8R7J - chains B and C of the 3 polymer chains in the assembly; structure by electron microscopy, 3.50 A resolution.

== Chain B ==
Name: PCI domain-containing protein 2
Organism: Homo sapiens
UniProtKB: Q5JVF3 (PCID2_HUMAN); numbering as in UniProt (aligned over 1-399)
Amino-acid sequence (399 residues; numbered 1 to 399; the number before each row is that of its first residue):
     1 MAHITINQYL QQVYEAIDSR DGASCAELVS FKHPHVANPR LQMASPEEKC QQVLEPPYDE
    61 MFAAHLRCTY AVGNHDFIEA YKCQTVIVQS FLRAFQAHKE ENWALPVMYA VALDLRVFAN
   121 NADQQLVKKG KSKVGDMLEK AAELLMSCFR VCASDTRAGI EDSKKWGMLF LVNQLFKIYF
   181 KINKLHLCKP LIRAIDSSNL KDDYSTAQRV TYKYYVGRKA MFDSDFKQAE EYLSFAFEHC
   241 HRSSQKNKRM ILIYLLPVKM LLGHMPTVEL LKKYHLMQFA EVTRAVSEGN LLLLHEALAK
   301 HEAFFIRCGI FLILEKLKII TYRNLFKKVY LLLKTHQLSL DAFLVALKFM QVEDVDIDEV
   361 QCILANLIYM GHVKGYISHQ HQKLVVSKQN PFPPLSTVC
Unresolved in the structure: 1-4, 36-45, 124-134, 157-159, 289-291, 396-399
Cystine bridges: Cys68-Cys83
What the authors report for this chain:
  - mutagenesis - K374D/K388D: abolished growth

== Chain C ==
Name: 26S proteasome complex subunit SEM1
Organism: Homo sapiens
UniProtKB: P60896 (SEM1_HUMAN); residues 1-70 here = UniProt positions 1-70
Amino-acid sequence (70 residues; numbered 1 to 70; the number before each row is that of its first residue):
     1 MSEKKQPVDL GLLEEDDEFE EFPAEDWAGL DEDEDAHVWE DNWDDDNVED DFSNQLRAEL
    61 EKHGYKMETS
Unresolved in the structure: 1-16, 69-70

== Interface between chain B and chain C ==
Pairs across the interface (65):
  Lys177(B) - Glu18(C)
  Lys177(B) - Phe19(C)
  Ser205(B) - Glu25(C)
  Thr206(B) - Glu25(C)
  Thr206(B) - Asp26(C)
  Thr206(B) - Trp27(C)
  Ala207(B) - Phe22(C)
  Ala207(B) - Ala24(C)
  Ala207(B) - Glu25(C)  hydrogen bond (backbone-backbone)
  Ala207(B) - Trp27(C)  hydrophobic
  Gln208(B) - Glu25(C)
  Val210(B) - Phe22(C)  hydrophobic
  Val210(B) - Trp27(C)  hydrophobic
  Thr211(B) - Phe19(C)
  Thr211(B) - Phe22(C)
  Tyr214(B) - Phe19(C)  hydrophobic
  Tyr215(B) - Glu18(C)  hydrogen bond
  Phe237(B) - Trp39(C)  hydrophobic
  Glu238(B) - Glu32(C)
  Glu238(B) - Glu34(C)
  His239(B) - Glu32(C)
  Cys240(B) - Phe22(C)  hydrophobic
  Cys240(B) - Trp27(C)  hydrophobic
  Cys240(B) - Glu32(C)
  His241(B) - Phe22(C)
  His241(B) - Ala24(C)
  His241(B) - Asp31(C)  salt bridge
  Arg242(B) - Asp31(C)  salt bridge
  Asn247(B) - Phe19(C)
  Asn247(B) - Glu20(C)
  Asn247(B) - Phe22(C)
  Leu256(B) - Trp39(C)  hydrophobic
  Lys259(B) - Trp39(C)
  Gly263(B) - Trp43(C)
  His264(B) - Trp39(C)
  Met265(B) - Val38(C)
  Met265(B) - Trp39(C)
  Met265(B) - Glu40(C)
  Met265(B) - Trp43(C)
  Pro266(B) - Val38(C)
  Pro266(B) - Trp39(C)  hydrophobic
  Thr267(B) - Val38(C)  hydrogen bond (backbone-backbone)
  Leu270(B) - Val38(C)  hydrophobic
  Lys273(B) - Asp35(C)  salt bridge
  Arg284(B) - Asp50(C)  salt bridge
  Arg284(B) - Asp51(C)  salt bridge
  Glu288(B) - Asp50(C)
  Arg323(B) - Trp43(C)
  Asn324(B) - Trp43(C)
  Lys327(B) - Trp43(C)
  Lys327(B) - Asp44(C)  salt bridge
  Lys328(B) - Ser53(C)
  Leu331(B) - Asp46(C)
  Leu332(B) - Val48(C)  hydrophobic
  Leu332(B) - Ser53(C)
  Leu332(B) - Arg57(C)
  Leu332(B) - Met67(C)
  Leu332(B) - Glu68(C)
  Leu333(B) - Leu60(C)  hydrophobic
  Leu333(B) - Met67(C)
  Lys334(B) - Glu68(C)
  Val345(B) - His63(C)
  Phe349(B) - Gln55(C)
  Phe349(B) - Leu56(C)  hydrophobic
  Phe349(B) - Glu59(C)
Interface residues without a listed pair, chain B (46 interface residues in all): Lys181, Ser243, Ser244, Met250, Leu255, Leu293, Ser339, Asp341, Ala342
Interface residues without a listed pair, chain C (38 interface residues in all): Asp17, Pro23, Asp33, His37, Asp41, Asp45, Phe52, Tyr65

== Overview ==
46 residues of chain B face 38 of chain C across their interface; the contacts include 3 hydrogen bonds and 6
salt bridges. Polar pairs include His241(B)-Asp31(C), Arg242(B)-Asp31(C) and Lys273(B)-Asp35(C). The paper
reports that K374D/K388D of chain B abolish growth.
Chain B is PCI domain-containing protein 2 and chain C is 26S proteasome complex subunit SEM1, both from Homo
sapiens; the structure, Cryo-EM structure of the human TREX-2 complex, was determined by electron microscopy
(same publication as 8R7K).
